Entry 5IOL (X-ray diffraction, 1.74 A resolution); this record covers chains E and F of the 6 polymer chains in the assembly.

== Chain E (and F) ==
Protein: Nucleoside diphosphate kinase
Organism: Schistosoma mansoni
Notes: EC 2.7.4.6; chain F of this document is another copy of the same molecule, construct and numbering; everything in this record applies to it too
Reference sequence: G4VJY9 (G4VJY9_SCHMA); numbering as in UniProt (aligned over 2-149)
Sequence (150 residues; row label = number of the first residue in the row; numbering starts at 0):
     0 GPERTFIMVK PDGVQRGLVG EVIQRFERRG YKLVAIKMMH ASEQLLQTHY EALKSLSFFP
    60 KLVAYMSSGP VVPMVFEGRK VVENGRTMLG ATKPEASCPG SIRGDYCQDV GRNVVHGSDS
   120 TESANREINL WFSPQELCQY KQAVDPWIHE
Disordered / not traced: 0 (chain F: fully traced)
Differences from the reference sequence: expression tag (0-1)

== Chain E / chain F interface ==
Residue-residue contacts (43):
  Arg27(E) - Arg15(F)  hydrogen bond (backbone-side chain)
  Arg27(E) - Asp104(F)  salt bridge
  Arg27(E) - Tyr105(F)
  Arg28(E) - Arg15(F)
  Arg28(E) - Pro93(F)  hydrogen bond (side chain-backbone)
  Arg28(E) - Arg102(F)
  Arg28(E) - Gly103(F)  hydrogen bond (side chain-backbone)
  Arg28(E) - Asp104(F)
  Arg28(E) - Tyr105(F)
  Arg28(E) - Cys106(F)  hydrogen bond (side chain-backbone)
  Arg28(E) - Gln107(F)  hydrogen bond (backbone-side chain)
  Gly29(E) - Arg15(F)
  Gly29(E) - Gln107(F)  hydrogen bond (backbone-side chain)
  Tyr30(E) - Gln107(F)
  Gly77(E) - Gln107(F)
  Arg78(E) - Gln107(F)  hydrogen bond (backbone-side chain)
  Arg78(E) - Asp108(F)  salt bridge
  Lys79(E) - Glu94(F)
  Glu82(E) - Glu94(F)
  Asn83(E) - Glu94(F)
  Thr86(E) - Pro98(F)
  Cys97(E) - Pro98(F)
  Pro98(E) - Pro98(F)
  Gly99(E) - Pro98(F)
  Ser100(E) - Pro98(F)
  Pro145(E) - Arg111(F)  hydrogen bond (backbone-side chain)
  Trp146(E) - Pro10(F)  hydrophobic
  Trp146(E) - Asp11(F)
  Trp146(E) - Gln14(F)
  Trp146(E) - Arg15(F)
  Trp146(E) - Tyr64(F)
  Trp146(E) - Arg111(F)
  Ile147(E) - Arg15(F)
  Ile147(E) - Gln107(F)
  Ile147(E) - Asp108(F)
  Ile147(E) - Arg111(F)
  His148(E) - Gln107(F)  hydrogen bond
  His148(E) - Asp108(F)
  His148(E) - Arg111(F)
  Glu149(E) - Lys60(F)  salt bridge
  Glu149(E) - Asp108(F)  hydrogen bond (backbone-side chain)
  Glu149(E) - Gly110(F)
  Glu149(E) - Arg111(F)
Other interface residues (no listed pair), chain F (20 interface residues in all): Ser67, Ser96

== Summary ==
The interface between chain E and chain F involves 19 residues on one side and 20 on the other; the contacts
include 10 hydrogen bonds and 3 salt bridges. Polar contacts include Arg27(E)-Asp104(F), Arg78(E)-Asp108(F)
and Glu149(E)-Lys60(F).
Chain E and chain F are both Nucleoside diphosphate kinase (Schistosoma mansoni); the structure, Crystal
structure of Nucleoside Diphosphate Kinase from Schistosoma mansoni, was determined by X-ray diffraction,
deposited together with 5IOM and 5KK8.
